Entry 1RH5 (X-ray diffraction, 3.20 A resolution); this record covers chains A and B of the 3 polymer chains in the assembly.

[Chain A]
Protein: Preprotein translocase secY subunit
From: Methanocaldococcus jannaschii
UniProt: Q60175 (SECY_METJA); residues 1-436 here = UniProt positions 1-436
Amino-acid sequence (436 residues; row label = number of the first residue in the row):
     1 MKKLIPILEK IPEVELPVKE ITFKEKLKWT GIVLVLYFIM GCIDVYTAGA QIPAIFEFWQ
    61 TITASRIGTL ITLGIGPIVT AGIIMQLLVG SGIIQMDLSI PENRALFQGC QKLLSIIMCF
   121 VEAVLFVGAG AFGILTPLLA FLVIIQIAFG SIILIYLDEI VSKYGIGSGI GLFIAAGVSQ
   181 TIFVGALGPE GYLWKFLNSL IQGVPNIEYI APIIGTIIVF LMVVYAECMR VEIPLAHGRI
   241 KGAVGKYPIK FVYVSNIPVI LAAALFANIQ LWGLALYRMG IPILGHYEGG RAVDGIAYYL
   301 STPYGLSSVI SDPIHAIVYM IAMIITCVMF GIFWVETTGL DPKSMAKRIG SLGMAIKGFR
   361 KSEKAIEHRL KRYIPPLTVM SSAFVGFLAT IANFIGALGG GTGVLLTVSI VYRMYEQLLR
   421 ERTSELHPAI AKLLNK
Disordered / not traced: 1, 350-361, 424-436
Sequence notes: engineered mutation Arg-422 (Lys in Q60175), Thr-423 (Val in Q60175)
UniProt features mapped onto this chain:
  - site (Pore ring): Ile-75, Val-79, Ile-174, Ser-179, Ile-260, Leu-406

[Chain B]
Protein: Preprotein translocase secE subunit
From: Methanocaldococcus jannaschii
UniProt: Q57817 (SECE_METJA); residues 0-73 here correspond to UniProt positions 1-74 (UniProt number = residue number + 1)
Amino-acid sequence (74 residues; row label = number of the first residue in the row; numbering starts at 0):
     0 MKTDFNQKIE QLKEFIEECR RVWLVLKKPT KDEYLAVAKV TALGISLLGI IGYIIHVPAT
    60 YIKGILKPPT TPRV
Disordered / not traced: 0-10, 67-73

[How chain A and chain B interact]
Residue-residue contacts - 63 pairs, chain A then chain B:
  Leu-34(A) / Leu-47(B)  hydrophobic
  Val-35(A) / Ile-54(B)  hydrophobic
  Phe-38(A) / Leu-47(B)
  Phe-38(A) / Ile-50(B)  hydrophobic
  Phe-38(A) / Gly-51(B)
  Phe-38(A) / Ile-54(B)  hydrophobic
  Cys-42(A) / Ile-54(B)  hydrophobic
  Cys-42(A) / Ala-58(B)  hydrophobic
  Cys-42(A) / Lys-62(B)  hydrogen bond (backbone-side chain)
  Asp-44(A) / Lys-62(B)  salt bridge
  Ala-175(A) / Leu-47(B)  hydrophobic
  Ala-176(A) / Leu-47(B)
  Ser-179(A) / Ile-44(B)
  Ser-179(A) / Leu-47(B)
  Ser-179(A) / Gly-48(B)
  Gln-180(A) / Gly-48(B)
  Gln-180(A) / Gly-51(B)
  Phe-183(A) / Ile-44(B)
  Phe-183(A) / Ser-45(B)
  Phe-183(A) / Gly-48(B)
  Phe-183(A) / Ile-49(B)  hydrophobic
  Phe-183(A) / Tyr-52(B)
  Val-184(A) / Tyr-52(B)  hydrophobic
  Val-184(A) / His-55(B)
  Leu-187(A) / Tyr-52(B)  hydrogen bond (backbone-side chain)
  Gly-188(A) / Tyr-52(B)
  Phe-220(A) / Ala-37(B)
  Phe-220(A) / Thr-40(B)
  Phe-220(A) / Ala-41(B)  hydrophobic
  Leu-221(A) / Tyr-33(B)  hydrogen bond (backbone-side chain)
  Val-224(A) / Ala-37(B)
  Tyr-225(A) / Lys-27(B)
  Tyr-225(A) / Pro-28(B)
  Tyr-225(A) / Tyr-33(B)  hydrophobic
  Cys-228(A) / Pro-28(B)  hydrophobic
  Cys-228(A) / Glu-32(B)
  Cys-228(A) / Tyr-33(B)  hydrophobic
  Cys-228(A) / Val-36(B)  hydrophobic
  Arg-230(A) / Val-24(B)
  Arg-230(A) / Leu-25(B)
  Arg-230(A) / Lys-26(B)  hydrogen bond (backbone-backbone)
  Arg-230(A) / Glu-32(B)  salt bridge
  Val-231(A) / Val-21(B)  hydrophobic
  Val-231(A) / Val-24(B)
  Glu-232(A) / Val-24(B)  hydrogen bond (backbone-backbone)
  Glu-232(A) / Lys-26(B)
  Arg-372(A) / Glu-17(B)
  Pro-375(A) / Phe-14(B)
  Pro-376(A) / Phe-14(B)  hydrophobic
  Pro-376(A) / Glu-17(B)
  Pro-376(A) / Cys-18(B)  hydrophobic
  Val-379(A) / Phe-14(B)  hydrophobic
  Met-380(A) / Cys-18(B)
  Met-380(A) / Val-21(B)  hydrophobic
  Thr-407(A) / Ile-44(B)
  Val-408(A) / Thr-40(B)
  Val-411(A) / Thr-40(B)
  Val-411(A) / Gly-43(B)
  Val-411(A) / Ile-44(B)  hydrophobic
  Tyr-412(A) / Val-36(B)
  Tyr-412(A) / Val-39(B)  hydrophobic
  Tyr-412(A) / Thr-40(B)
  Tyr-415(A) / Val-39(B)  hydrophobic
Other interface residues (no listed pair), chain A (41 interface residues in all): Ile-39, Leu-172, Ile-182, Pro-189, Met-222, Met-229, Ile-233, Phe-251, Tyr-373, Leu-377
Other interface residues (no listed pair), chain B (31 interface residues in all): Trp-22, Val-56

[Overview]
41 residues of chain A face 31 of chain B across their interface; the contacts include 5 hydrogen bonds and 2
salt bridges. Among the polar pairs are Asp-44(A)/Lys-62(B), Arg-230(A)/Glu-32(B) and Cys-42(A)/Lys-62(B).
Chain A is Preprotein translocase secY subunit and chain B is Preprotein translocase secE subunit, both from
Methanocaldococcus jannaschii; the structure, The structure of a protein conducting channel, was determined by
X-ray diffraction (same publication as 1RHZ).
